PDB entry 6H9L | X-ray diffraction, 2.19 A resolution | chains B and C of the 3 polymer chains in the assembly

[Chain B (and C)]
Protein: Uncharacterized protein
Source organism: Korarchaeum cryptofilum (strain OPF8)
Notes: chain C of this document is another copy of the same molecule, construct and numbering; everything in this record applies to it too
UniProtKB: B1L576 (B1L576_KORCO); numbering as in UniProt (aligned over 2-136)
Amino-acid sequence (139 residues; numbered -2 to 136; the number before each row is that of its first residue; numbers below 1 keep their minus sign (Gly-2 is residue -2)):
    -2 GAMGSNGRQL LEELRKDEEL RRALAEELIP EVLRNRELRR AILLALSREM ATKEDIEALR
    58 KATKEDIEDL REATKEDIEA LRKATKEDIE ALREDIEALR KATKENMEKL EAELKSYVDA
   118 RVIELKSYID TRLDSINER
Unresolved in the structure: -2 to 1, 131-136 (chain C: -2 to 2, 131-136)
Sequence notes: expression tag (-2 to 1)
Modified residues: Mse0 (selenomethionine); Mse47 (selenomethionine; parent Met); Mse104 (selenomethionine; parent Met)

[Chain B / chain C interface]
Contacting residue pairs - 95 pairs, chain B then chain C:
  Asn3(B) - Asn3(C)  hydrogen bond (backbone-side chain)
  Leu7(B) - Gly4(C)
  Leu7(B) - Leu7(C)  hydrophobic
  Glu10(B) - Asn3(C)  hydrogen bond (side chain-backbone)
  Glu10(B) - Gly4(C)  hydrogen bond (side chain-backbone)
  Leu17(B) - Gly4(C)
  Ala20(B) - Leu8(C)  hydrophobic
  Leu21(B) - Leu7(C)  hydrophobic
  Leu21(B) - Leu8(C)
  Leu21(B) - Leu11(C)  hydrophobic
  Glu24(B) - Leu8(C)
  Glu24(B) - Leu11(C)
  Glu24(B) - Arg12(C)  salt bridge
  Glu24(B) - Arg18(C)
  Leu25(B) - Arg18(C)
  Leu25(B) - Ala22(C)
  Glu28(B) - Arg19(C)
  Val29(B) - Ile26(C)  hydrophobic
  Arg31(B) - Arg19(C)
  Asn32(B) - Glu23(C)
  Leu35(B) - Ile26(C)
  Ala38(B) - Leu30(C)
  Ile39(B) - Ile26(C)  hydrophobic
  Leu41(B) - Leu30(C)  hydrophobic
  Ala42(B) - Val29(C)  hydrophobic
  Ala42(B) - Leu30(C)  hydrophobic
  Ala42(B) - Arg36(C)
  Leu43(B) - Arg36(C)
  Leu43(B) - Ile39(C)  hydrophobic
  Leu43(B) - Leu40(C)
  Leu43(B) - Leu43(C)  hydrophobic
  Ser44(B) - Lys50(C)
  Arg45(B) - Leu30(C)  hydrogen bond (side chain-backbone)
  Arg45(B) - Arg36(C)
  Arg45(B) - Lys50(C)
  Glu46(B) - Arg33(C)  salt bridge
  Glu46(B) - Arg36(C)  salt bridge
  Glu46(B) - Arg37(C)  salt bridge
  Glu46(B) - Thr49(C)
  Glu46(B) - Lys50(C)  hydrogen bond (backbone-backbone)
  Mse47(B) - Leu40(C)  hydrophobic
  Mse47(B) - Mse47(C)
  Mse47(B) - Ala48(C)
  Mse47(B) - Lys50(C)  hydrogen bond (backbone-side chain)
  Ala48(B) - Ala48(C)  hydrogen bond (backbone-backbone)
  Ala48(B) - Thr49(C)
  Ala48(B) - Lys50(C)
  Ala48(B) - Ile53(C)  hydrophobic
  Asp52(B) - Lys50(C)  salt bridge
  Asp52(B) - Ile53(C)
  Ile53(B) - Ile53(C)
  Leu56(B) - Ile53(C)
  Leu56(B) - Leu56(C)  hydrophobic
  Leu56(B) - Arg57(C)
  Thr60(B) - Thr60(C)
  Asp63(B) - Ile64(C)
  Ile64(B) - Ile64(C)  hydrophobic
  Leu67(B) - Ile64(C)
  Leu67(B) - Leu67(C)  hydrophobic
  Leu67(B) - Arg68(C)
  Thr71(B) - Thr71(C)
  Asp74(B) - Ile75(C)
  Ile75(B) - Ile75(C)  hydrophobic
  Leu78(B) - Ile75(C)
  Leu78(B) - Leu78(C)  hydrophobic
  Leu78(B) - Arg79(C)
  Thr82(B) - Thr82(C)
  Asp85(B) - Ile86(C)
  Leu89(B) - Ile86(C)
  Leu89(B) - Leu89(C)  hydrophobic
  Leu89(B) - Arg90(C)
  Leu89(B) - Ile93(C)  hydrophobic
  Ile93(B) - Ile93(C)  hydrophobic
  Leu96(B) - Leu96(C)  hydrophobic
  Leu96(B) - Arg97(C)
  Thr100(B) - Thr100(C)
  Thr100(B) - Mse104(C)
  Asn103(B) - Mse104(C)
  Mse104(B) - Mse104(C)
  Leu107(B) - Glu108(C)
  Glu110(B) - Glu108(C)
  Leu111(B) - Leu111(C)  hydrophobic
  Tyr114(B) - Lys112(C)  hydrogen bond
  Tyr114(B) - Val115(C)  hydrophobic
  Tyr114(B) - Asp116(C)  hydrogen bond
  Val115(B) - Val115(C)  hydrophobic
  Arg118(B) - Asp116(C)  salt bridge
  Arg118(B) - Val119(C)
  Leu122(B) - Leu122(C)  hydrophobic
  Leu122(B) - Ile126(C)  hydrophobic
  Tyr125(B) - Lys123(C)  hydrogen bond
  Tyr125(B) - Asp127(C)  hydrogen bond
  Ile126(B) - Ile126(C)  hydrophobic
  Arg129(B) - Leu130(C)
  Leu130(B) - Leu130(C)  hydrophobic
Interface residues without a listed pair, chain B (56 interface residues in all): Gln6, Thr49, Asp92
Interface residues without a listed pair, chain C (59 interface residues in all): Arg5, Leu21, Leu25, Glu51, Leu107

[Overview]
Chain B and chain C form an interface of 56 and 59 residues respectively; the contacts include 11 hydrogen
bonds and 6 salt bridges. Polar contacts include Glu24(B)-Arg12(C), Glu46(B)-Arg33(C) and Glu46(B)-Arg36(C).
Both chains are Uncharacterized protein (Korarchaeum cryptofilum (strain OPF8)). Entry 6H9L (Kcr_0859 delta TM
from Korarchaeum cryptofilum) was determined by X-ray diffraction (same publication as 6H9M).
